9DDO - chains A and B of the 8 polymer chains in the assembly; structure by electron microscopy, 2.80 A resolution.

# Chain A (and B)
Name: Biopolymer transport protein ExbB
Organism: Escherichia coli
Notes: chain B of this document is another copy of the same molecule, construct and numbering; everything in this record applies to it too
UniProt: P0ABU7 (EXBB_ECOLI); numbering as in UniProt (aligned over 1-244)
Sequence (244 residues; row label = number of the first residue in the row):
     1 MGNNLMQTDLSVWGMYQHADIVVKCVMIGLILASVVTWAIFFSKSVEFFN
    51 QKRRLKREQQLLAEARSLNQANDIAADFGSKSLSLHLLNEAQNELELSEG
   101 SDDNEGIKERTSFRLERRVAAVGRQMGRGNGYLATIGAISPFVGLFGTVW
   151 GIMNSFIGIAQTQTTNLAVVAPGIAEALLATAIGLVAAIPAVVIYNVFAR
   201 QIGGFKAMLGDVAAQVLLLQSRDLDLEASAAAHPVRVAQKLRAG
Not modelled in the structure: 1-8, 233-244 (chain B: 1-5, 233-244)
What the authors report for this chain:
  - binding site for phosphatidylethanolamine: R200

# Chain A / chain B interface
Pairs across the interface - 54 pairs, chain A then chain B:
  E94(A) with R222(B), salt bridge
  L97(A) with R66(B); R222(B)
  G100(A) with L226(B); S229(B), hydrogen bond (backbone-side chain)
  S101(A) with D225(B)
  D102(A) with S229(B)
  G106(A) with D225(B)
  R110(A) with L218(B); S221(B); R222(B); D225(B), salt bridge
  F113(A) with A214(B), hydrophobic; L218(B), hydrophobic
  R114(A) with R222(B)
  R117(A) with A207(B); G210(B); D211(B), salt bridge
  R124(A) with A207(B); D211(B), salt bridge
  G127(A) with R200(B), hydrogen bond (backbone-side chain)
  G131(A) with R200(B)
  T135(A) with N196(B)
  I139(A) with V192(B), hydrophobic; V193(B), hydrophobic
  F142(A) with L185(B), hydrophobic; I189(B), hydrophobic
  V143(A) with I189(B)
  L145(A) with L185(B), hydrophobic
  F146(A) with L185(B), hydrophobic; V186(B), hydrophobic
  V149(A) with L178(B); T181(B); A182(B), hydrophobic
  I152(A) with L178(B), hydrophobic
  M153(A) with V12(B), hydrophobic; L178(B), hydrophobic; L179(B), hydrophobic
  F156(A) with L10(B), hydrophobic; M15(B), hydrophobic; A171(B), hydrophobic; I174(B), hydrophobic; A175(B), hydrophobic
  I157(A) with L10(B); V12(B), hydrophobic; M15(B), hydrophobic
  I159(A) with L167(B), hydrophobic
  A160(A) with Q7(B); T8(B); D9(B), hydrogen bond (backbone-backbone); L10(B), hydrophobic
  Q161(A) with D9(B), hydrogen bond; L10(B), hydrogen bond (side chain-backbone)
  Q163(A) with Q7(B), hydrogen bond
Other interface residues (no listed pair), chain A (34 interface residues in all): S98, D103, R128, N130, A138, W150
Other interface residues (no listed pair), chain B (36 interface residues in all): M6, S11, E105, L217

# In short
34 residues of chain A and 36 residues of chain B are in contact, with 6 hydrogen bonds and 4 salt bridges.
Polar contacts include E94(A)-R222(B), R110(A)-D225(B) and R117(A)-D211(B). The paper reports a binding site
for phosphatidylethanolamine at R200(A).
Both chains are Biopolymer transport protein ExbB (Escherichia coli). Entry 9DDO (E. coli TonB-ExbBD TonB
bound to ExbB chain C) was determined by electron microscopy, deposited together with 9DDM, 9DDN, 9DDP and
9DDQ.
